Entry 4GVM (X-ray diffraction, 2.16 A resolution); this record covers chain A.

Chain A:
Molecule: Gag-Pol polyprotein
Source organism: Human immunodeficiency virus type 1 (NEW YORK-5 ISOLATE)
Notes: EC 3.4.23.16, 2.7.7.49, 2.7.7.7, 3.1.26.13, 3.1.13.2
UniProtKB: P12497 (POL_HV1N5); residues 50-212 here correspond to UniProt positions 1197-1359 (UniProt number = residue number + 1147)
Sequence (163 residues; row label = number of the first residue in the row):
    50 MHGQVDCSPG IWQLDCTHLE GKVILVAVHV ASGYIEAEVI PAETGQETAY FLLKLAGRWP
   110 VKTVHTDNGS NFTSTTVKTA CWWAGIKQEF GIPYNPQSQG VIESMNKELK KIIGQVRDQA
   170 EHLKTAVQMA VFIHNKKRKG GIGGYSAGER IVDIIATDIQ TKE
Unresolved in the structure: 50-54, 146-151, 191, 210-212
Sequence notes: engineered mutation Thr-128 (Ala1275 in P12497); conflict Lys-185 (Phe1332 in P12497)
Swiss-Prot annotation at these positions:
  - binding site (Mg(2+)): Asp-64, Asp-116, Glu-152
Small-molecule neighbours:
  - arsenic (ARS), molecule 1: Asp-64, Cys-65, Leu-74, Glu-92, Asn-120
  - arsenic (ARS), molecule 2: Val-113, Cys-130, Ile-135, Lys-136, Gln-137
  - LF2 ((2S)-[6-bromo-4-(4-chlorophenyl)-2-methylquinolin-3-yl](tert-butoxy)ethanoic acid): Gln-95, Ala-98, Tyr-99, Leu-102, Thr-124, Thr-125, Thr-128, Ala-129, Trp-132, Gln-168, Ala-169, Glu-170, His-171, Lys-173, Thr-174, Met-178
What the authors report for this chain:
  - binding site for LF2: Glu-170, His-171, Thr-174

Overview:
Ligands of chain A: arsenic and compound LF2. UniProt lists 3 Mg2+-binding residues. From the paper: a binding
site for LF2 at Glu-170, His-171 and Thr-174.
Chain A is Gag-Pol polyprotein (Human immunodeficiency virus type 1 (NEW YORK-5 ISOLATE)); the structure,
HIV-1 Integrase Catalytic Core Domain A128T Mutant Complexed with Allosteric Inhibitor, was determined by
X-ray diffraction together with 4GW6 and 4JLH from the same study.
